Entry 3WJM (X-ray diffraction, 2.80 A resolution); this record covers chains A and B of the 6 polymer chains in the assembly.

[Chain A]
Molecule: Arylphorin
Source organism: Bombyx mori
UniProtKB: Q1HPP4 (Q1HPP4_BOMMO); residues 1-703 here = UniProt positions 1-703
Amino-acid sequence (703 residues; numbered 1 to 703; the number before each row is that of its first residue):
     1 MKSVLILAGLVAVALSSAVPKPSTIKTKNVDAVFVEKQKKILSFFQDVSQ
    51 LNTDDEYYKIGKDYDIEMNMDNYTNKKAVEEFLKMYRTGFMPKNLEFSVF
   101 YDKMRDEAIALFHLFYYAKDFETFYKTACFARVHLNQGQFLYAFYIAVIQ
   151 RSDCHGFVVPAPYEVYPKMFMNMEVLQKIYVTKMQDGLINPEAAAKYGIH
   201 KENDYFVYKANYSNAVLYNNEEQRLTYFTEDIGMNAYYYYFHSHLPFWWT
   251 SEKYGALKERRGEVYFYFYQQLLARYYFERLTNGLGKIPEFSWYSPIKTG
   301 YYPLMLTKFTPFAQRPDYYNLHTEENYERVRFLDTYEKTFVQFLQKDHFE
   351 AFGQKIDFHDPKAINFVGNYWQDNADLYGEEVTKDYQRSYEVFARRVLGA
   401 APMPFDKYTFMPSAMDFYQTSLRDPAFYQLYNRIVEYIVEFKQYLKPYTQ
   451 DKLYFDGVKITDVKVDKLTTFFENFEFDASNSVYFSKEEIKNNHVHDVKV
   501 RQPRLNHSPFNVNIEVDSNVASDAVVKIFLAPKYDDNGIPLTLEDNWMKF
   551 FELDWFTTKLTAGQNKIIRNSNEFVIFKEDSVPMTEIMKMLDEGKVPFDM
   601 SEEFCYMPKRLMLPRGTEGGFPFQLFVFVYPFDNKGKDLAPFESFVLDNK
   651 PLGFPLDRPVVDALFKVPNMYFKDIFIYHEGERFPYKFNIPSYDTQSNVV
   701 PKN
Unresolved in the structure: 1-23, 694-703
Glycans and other covalent adducts: glycan linked to Asn211
What the authors report for this chain:
  - post-translational modification sites: Asn211
  - binding site for N-acetylglucosamine: Asn211

[Chain B]
Molecule: Silkworm storage protein
Source organism: Bombyx mori
UniProtKB: H9JHM9 (H9JHM9_BOMMO); residue numbers follow UniProt; this construct covers 1-696
Amino-acid sequence (696 residues; each row starts with the number of its first residue):
     1 MKTVLILAGLIALALSSTVPEFKTTPVDAAFVEKQKKILSLFYNVNEISY
    51 EAEYYKVAQDFNIEASKDCYTNMKAYENFMMMYKVGFLPKNLEFSIFYEK
   101 MREEAIALFKLFYYAKDFECFYKTACYARVYMNQGMFLYAYYIAIIQRSD
   151 TASFVLPAPYEAYPQYFVNMEVKNKMDYVKMMDGCLDEKICYNYGIIKEN
   201 EQFVMYANYSNSLTYPNNEDRIAYLTEDVGLNAYYYYFHSHLPFWWNSGK
   251 YGAFKERRGEIYFFFYQQLLARYYMERLTNGLGKIPEFSWYSPLRTGYLP
   301 PFNSFYYPFAQRSNDYELHTEKNYEEIRFLDIYEKTFFQYLQQGHFKAFD
   351 KKIDLHSSKAVNFVGNYWQTNADLFEEDFLQFYQRSYEVNARRVLGAAPK
   401 PFNQYTFIPSALDFYQTSARDPAFYQLYKRIVQYIIEFKQYQVPYTQEAL
   451 HFVGLKISDVKVDKMVTFFDHFDFDAFNTVYFSKEELKSSPHGYKVRQPR
   501 LNHKPFTVTIDIKSDVATNAVVKMFLGPKYDENGFPFSLEDNWMNFYELD
   551 WFVQKVNPGQSQITRSSTDFAFFKEDSLPMAEIYKLLDQGKIPTDMFNSS
   601 DTMPSRLMLPKGTYDGFPFQLFVFVYPYEPTPKESEPFKAVVPDNKPFGY
   651 PFDRPVLPQYFKQPNMFFKKVLVYHEGELFPYLFNIPHYTPDKAQL
Unresolved in the structure: 1-20, 689-696
Disulfide bonds: Cys185-Cys191
Glycans and other covalent adducts: glycan linked to Asn208
What the authors report for this chain:
  - post-translational modification sites: Asn208
  - binding site for N-acetylglucosamine: Asn208

[How chain A and chain B interact]
Contacting residue pairs (36):
  Thr88(A) - Gln659(B)
  Tyr294(A) - Lys335(B)
  His322(A) - Ser289(B)  hydrogen bond
  His322(A) - Ser292(B)  hydrogen bond
  Glu324(A) - Glu287(B)
  Glu324(A) - Arg295(B)  salt bridge
  Tyr327(A) - Phe288(B)
  Tyr327(A) - Ser289(B)
  Tyr327(A) - Ser292(B)
  Glu328(A) - Phe338(B)
  Glu328(A) - Glu437(B)
  Arg331(A) - Phe288(B)
  Arg331(A) - Glu334(B)
  Arg331(A) - Phe338(B)
  Arg331(A) - Arg430(B)
  Arg331(A) - Tyr434(B)  hydrogen bond
  Phe332(A) - Phe338(B)  hydrophobic
  Asp334(A) - Lys335(B)  salt bridge
  Thr335(A) - Lys335(B)
  Thr335(A) - Phe338(B)
  Thr335(A) - Gln339(B)
  Tyr336(A) - Gln342(B)
  Thr339(A) - Gln339(B)  hydrogen bond
  Thr339(A) - Gln342(B)
  Gln342(A) - Gln339(B)  hydrogen bond
  Ala351(A) - Gln343(B)
  Phe352(A) - Gln342(B)
  Phe352(A) - Gln343(B)  hydrogen bond (backbone-side chain)
  Tyr370(A) - Gln342(B)  hydrogen bond
  Tyr386(A) - His356(B)
  Tyr386(A) - Gln440(B)
  Tyr386(A) - Tyr441(B)  hydrogen bond (backbone-side chain)
  Arg388(A) - Phe338(B)
  Arg388(A) - Glu437(B)  salt bridge
  Phe405(A) - Phe535(B)  hydrophobic
  Lys407(A) - Glu540(B)  salt bridge
Other interface residues (no listed pair), chain A (24 interface residues in all): Lys84, Lys338, Gly353, Tyr378
Other interface residues (no listed pair), chain B (23 interface residues in all): Tyr291, His345, Tyr660

[In short]
Chain A and chain B form an interface of 24 and 23 residues respectively, with 8 hydrogen bonds and 4 salt
bridges. Among the polar pairs are Glu324(A)-Arg295(B), Asp334(A)-Lys335(B) and Arg388(A)-Glu437(B). The paper
reports a binding site for N-acetylglucosamine at Asn211(A) and Asn208(B); modification sites Asn211(A) and
Asn208(B).
Here chain A is Arylphorin and chain B is Silkworm storage protein, both from Bombyx mori. Entry 3WJM (Crystal
structure of Bombyx mori Sp2/Sp3 heterohexamer) was determined by X-ray diffraction.
